PDB entry 6ZJ2 | X-ray diffraction, 3.38 A resolution | chains B and I of the 4 polymer chains in the assembly

# Chain B
Name: Transcriptional regulatory protein RcsB
From: Salmonella enterica subsp. enterica serovar Typhimurium str. LT2
Reference sequence: P58663 (RCSB_SALTY); numbering as in UniProt (aligned over 1-216)
Sequence (216 residues; row label = number of the first residue in the row):
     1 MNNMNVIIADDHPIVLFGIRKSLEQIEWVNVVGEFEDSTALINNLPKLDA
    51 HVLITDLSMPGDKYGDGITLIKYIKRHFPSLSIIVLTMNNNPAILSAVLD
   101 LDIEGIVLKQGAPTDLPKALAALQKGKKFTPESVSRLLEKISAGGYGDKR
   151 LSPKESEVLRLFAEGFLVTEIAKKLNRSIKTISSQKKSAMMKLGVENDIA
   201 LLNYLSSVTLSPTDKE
Disordered / not traced: 1, 210-216
Swiss-Prot annotation at these positions:
  - DNA-binding region: Val168 to Lys187 (H-T-H motif)
  - modified residue: Asp56 (4-aspartylphosphate)
Bound ions: Mg2+: Asp11, Asp56, Ser58
Small-molecule neighbours: beryllium trifluoride (BEF): Asp56, Leu57, Ser58, Leu86, Thr87, Met88, Asn89, Lys109
From the paper describing this entry:
  - binding site for rprA promoter sequence: Lys154, Thr181, Ser184
  - binding site for rprA promoter sequence: Glu155, Thr169, Lys180, Ser183
  - post-translational modification sites: Asp56 (citing earlier work)
  - mutagenesis - L108A: abolished catalytic activity
  - mutagenesis - L108F: decreased catalytic activity
  - mutagenesis - L108A, L108F: abolished signaling
  - mutagenesis - D56A: decreased signaling
  - mutagenesis - M88A: decreased expression

# Chain I
Molecule: 23-nt DNA strand
From: Salmonella enterica subsp. enterica serovar Typhimurium
Sequence (23 nucleotides; numbered 17 to 39; the number before each row is that of its first residue):
    17 CCGATCAGATTCGTCTCAATAGG
Disordered / not traced: 39

# Chain B / chain I interface
Pairs across the interface (9; chain B residue first):
  Leu167(B) - DG29(I)  phosphate contact
  Val168(B) - DG29(I)  phosphate contact
  Thr169(B) - DC28(I)  sugar contact
  Thr169(B) - DG29(I)  hydrogen bond to the phosphate
  Ile179(B) - DT30(I)  base contact
  Lys180(B) - DT30(I)  base contact
  Lys180(B) - DC31(I)  base contact
  Ser183(B) - DG29(I)  sugar contact
  Ser183(B) - DT30(I)  hydrogen bond to the phosphate
Other interface residues (no listed pair), chain B (7 interface residues in all): Asp198

# Summary
7 residues of chain B face 4 of chain I across their interface; the contacts include 2 hydrogen bonds. Among
the polar pairs are Thr169(B)-DG29(I) and Ser183(B)-DT30(I). The paper reports a binding site for rprA
promoter sequence at Lys154(B), Thr181(B) and Ser184(B) among others; L108A and L108F of chain B abolish
signaling; 4 substitutions were tested in all.
Here chain B is Transcriptional regulatory protein RcsB (Salmonella enterica subsp. enterica serovar
Typhimurium str. LT2) and chain I is a 23-nt DNA strand (Salmonella enterica subsp. enterica serovar
Typhimurium). Entry 6ZJ2 (Structure of RcsB from Salmonella enterica serovar Typhimurium bound to promoter
rprA in the presence of ...) was determined by X-ray diffraction, deposited together with 6ZII, 6ZIL and 6ZIX.
